1S1E - chain A; structure by X-ray diffraction, 2.30 A resolution.

Chain A:
Protein: Kv channel interacting protein 1
From: Homo sapiens
UniProtKB: Q9NZI2 (KCIP1_HUMAN); residues 1-216 here = UniProt positions 1-216
Sequence (224 residues; each row starts with the number of its first residue):
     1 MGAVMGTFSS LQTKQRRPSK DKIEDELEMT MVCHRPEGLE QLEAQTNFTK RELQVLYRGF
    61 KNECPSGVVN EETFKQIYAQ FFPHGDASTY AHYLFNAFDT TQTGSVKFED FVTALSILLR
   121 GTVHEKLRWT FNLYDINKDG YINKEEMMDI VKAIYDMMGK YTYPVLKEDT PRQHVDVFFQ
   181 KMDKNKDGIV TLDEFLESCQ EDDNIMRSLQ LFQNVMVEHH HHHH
Not modelled in the structure: 1-37, 219-224
Sequence notes: conflict Glu72 (Asp in Q9NZI2); expression tag (217-224)
Ion coordination: Ca2+ site 1: Asp135, Asn137, Tyr141, Glu146; Ca2+ site 2: Asp183, Asn185, Asp187, Ile189, Glu194

Summary:
Asp135, Asn137, Tyr141 and Glu146 form the Ca2+ site 1. Asp183, Asn185, Asp187, Ile189 and Glu194 coordinate
Ca2+ site 2.
Chain A is Kv channel interacting protein 1 (Homo sapiens); the structure, Crystal Structure of Kv
Channel-interacting protein 1 (KChIP-1), was determined by X-ray diffraction together with 1S1G from the same
study.
